PDB entry 1CMP | X-ray diffraction, 1.90 A resolution | chain A

Chain A:
Protein: Cytochrome C peroxidase
From: Saccharomyces cerevisiae
Notes: EC 1.11.1.5
Reference sequence: P00431 (CCPR_YEAST); residues 4-294 here correspond to UniProt positions 71-361 (UniProt number = residue number + 67)
Sequence (294 residues; row label = number of the first residue in the row):
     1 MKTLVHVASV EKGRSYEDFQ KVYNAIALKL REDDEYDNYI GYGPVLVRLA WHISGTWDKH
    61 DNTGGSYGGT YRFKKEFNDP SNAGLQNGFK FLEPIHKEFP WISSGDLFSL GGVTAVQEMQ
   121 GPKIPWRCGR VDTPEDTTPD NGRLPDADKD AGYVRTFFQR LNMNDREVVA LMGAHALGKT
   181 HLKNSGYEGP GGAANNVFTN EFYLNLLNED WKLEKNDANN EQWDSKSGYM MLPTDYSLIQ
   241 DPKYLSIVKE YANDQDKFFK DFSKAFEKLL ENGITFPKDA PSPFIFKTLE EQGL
Disordered / not traced: 1-3
Sequence notes: conflict Ile-53 (Thr120 in P00431), Gly-152 (Asp219 in P00431), Gly-191 (Trp258 in P00431)
Ion coordination: heme Fe near His-175 (its only coordinating residue here)
Ligand contacts:
  - 2,3-dimethylimidazolium ion (DMI): His-175, Leu-177, Gly-178, Lys-179, Thr-180, Gly-189, Pro-190, Gly-191, Met-230, Met-231, Leu-232, Asp-235
  - heme (HEM): Pro-44, Val-45, Val-47, Arg-48, Trp-51, Pro-145, Asp-146, Ala-147, Val-154, Phe-158, Leu-171, Met-172, Ala-174, His-175, Leu-177, Gly-178, Lys-179, Thr-180, His-181, Asn-184, Ser-185, Tyr-187, Leu-232, Thr-234, Phe-262, Phe-266
Curated features (UniProtKB/Swiss-Prot):
  - active site: His-52 (Proton acceptor)
  - binding site (heme b): His-175
  - site: Arg-48 (Transition state stabilizer)
  - modified residue: Tyr-153 (Phosphotyrosine)

In short:
Ligands of chain A: 2,3-dimethylimidazolium ion and heme. UniProt lists active-site residue His-52 and heme
b-binding residue His-175.
Chain A is Cytochrome C peroxidase (Saccharomyces cerevisiae); the structure, Small molecule binding to an
artificially created cavity at the active site of cytochrome C peroxidase, was determined by X-ray diffraction
(same publication as 1CMQ).
